PDB entry 6RA2 | X-ray diffraction, 2.30 A resolution | chain A

# Chain A
Name: Putative dioxygenase (1H-3-hydroxy-4-oxoquinaldine 2,4-dioxygenase)
Organism: Mycobacteroides abscessus
UniProt: B1MFK2 (B1MFK2_MYCA9); residues -1 to 267 here correspond to UniProt positions 1-269 (UniProt number = residue number + 2)
Amino-acid sequence (269 residues; each row starts with the number of its first residue; numbers below 1 keep their minus sign (Met-1 is residue -1)):
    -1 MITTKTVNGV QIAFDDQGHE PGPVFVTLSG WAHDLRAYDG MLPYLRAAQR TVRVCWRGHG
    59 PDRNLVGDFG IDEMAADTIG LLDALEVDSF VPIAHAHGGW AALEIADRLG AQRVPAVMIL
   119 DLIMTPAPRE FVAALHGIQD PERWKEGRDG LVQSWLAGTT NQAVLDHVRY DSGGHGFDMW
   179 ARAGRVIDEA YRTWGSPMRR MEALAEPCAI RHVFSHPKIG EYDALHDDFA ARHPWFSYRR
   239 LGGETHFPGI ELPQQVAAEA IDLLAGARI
Unresolved in the structure: -1, 217-218, 266-267
Curated features (UniProtKB/Swiss-Prot):
  - active site: His244 (Proton donor/acceptor)
  - binding site (substrate): His95
  - site: Asp119 (Increases basicity of active site His)

# Summary
Curated annotation (UniProt) lists active-site residue His244 and substrate-binding residue His95.
Chain A is Putative dioxygenase (1H-3-hydroxy-4-oxoquinaldine 2,4-dioxygenase) (Mycobacteroides abscessus);
the structure, Structural basis for recognition and ring-cleavage of the Pseudomonas quinolone signal (PQS) by
AqDC, was determined by X-ray diffraction, deposited together with 6RA3 and 6RB3.
